PDB entry 7B70 | electron microscopy, 4.00 A resolution | chains B and H of the 10 polymer chains in the assembly

== Chain B ==
Name: GEO08327p1
Source organism: Drosophila melanogaster
UniProt: Q9VF82 (Q9VF82_DROME); residue numbers follow UniProt; this construct covers 1-152
Sequence (152 residues; each row starts with the number of its first residue):
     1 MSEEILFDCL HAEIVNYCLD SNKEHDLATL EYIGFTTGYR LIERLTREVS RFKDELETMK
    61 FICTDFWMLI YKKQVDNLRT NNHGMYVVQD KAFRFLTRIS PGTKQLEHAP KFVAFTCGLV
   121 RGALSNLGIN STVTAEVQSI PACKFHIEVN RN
Disordered / not traced: 1

== Chain H ==
Name: TRAPPC2L
Source organism: Drosophila melanogaster
UniProt: A1Z8I0 (A1Z8I0_DROME); numbering as in UniProt (aligned over 1-138)
Sequence (138 residues; each row starts with the number of its first residue):
     1 MAFCIAVIGK DNAPLYLTTS DMEQELELQY HVNAALDVVE EKCLIGKGAP ESKELYLGLL
    61 YSTENHKIYG FVTNTRVKFI VVIDSSNVAL RENEVRAIFR NLHLLYTDAI CNPFYIPGES
   121 LTSKKFDRAV QKLMSGTA

== Chain B / chain H interface ==
Pairs across the interface - 54 pairs, chain B then chain H:
  I33(B) - I110(H)
  I33(B) - C111(H)  hydrophobic
  F35(B) - T75(H)
  T36(B) - T107(H)
  T36(B) - I110(H)
  Y39(B) - K53(H)
  Y39(B) - E54(H)
  Y39(B) - T73(H)
  Y39(B) - N74(H)
  Y39(B) - H103(H)
  R40(B) - H103(H)
  R40(B) - T107(H)  hydrogen bond
  R40(B) - D108(H)  salt bridge
  R40(B) - I110(H)
  R40(B) - C111(H)  hydrogen bond
  I42(B) - E54(H)
  E43(B) - E54(H)
  E43(B) - R100(H)  salt bridge
  E43(B) - H103(H)  salt bridge
  R44(B) - E54(H)  hydrogen bond (backbone-side chain)
  L45(B) - S52(H)
  L45(B) - E54(H)  hydrogen bond (backbone-side chain)
  L45(B) - N74(H)
  R47(B) - E51(H)  salt bridge
  R47(B) - S52(H)
  R47(B) - K53(H)
  E48(B) - E51(H)
  E48(B) - K53(H)
  V49(B) - K53(H)
  R51(B) - L44(H)  hydrogen bond (side chain-backbone)
  R51(B) - I45(H)  hydrogen bond (side chain-backbone)
  R51(B) - G46(H)
  R51(B) - K47(H)
  R51(B) - G48(H)
  R51(B) - A49(H)
  R51(B) - E51(H)
  F52(B) - I45(H)
  F52(B) - G46(H)
  F52(B) - K47(H)
  F52(B) - G48(H)
  D54(B) - K47(H)  salt bridge
  E55(B) - S52(H)
  E57(B) - S52(H)  hydrogen bond
  V120(B) - K10(H)
  V120(B) - T75(H)
  R121(B) - N74(H)
  R121(B) - R76(H)
  G122(B) - R76(H)
  A123(B) - R76(H)
  L127(B) - S52(H)  hydrogen bond (backbone-side chain)
  L127(B) - N74(H)
  L127(B) - R76(H)
  I129(B) - N74(H)
  I129(B) - T75(H)
Also at the interface, not in a pair above, chain B (26 interface residues in all): T29, T37, S50
Also at the interface, not in a pair above, chain H (29 interface residues in all): P50, L55, L57, F71, V72, L104, N112, P113

== In short ==
26 residues of chain B and 29 residues of chain H are in contact; the contacts include 8 hydrogen bonds and 5
salt bridges. Among the polar pairs are R40(B)-D108(H), E43(B)-R100(H) and E43(B)-H103(H).
Here chain B is GEO08327p1 and chain H is TRAPPC2L, both from Drosophila melanogaster. Entry 7B70 (TRAPPCore
plus C8 (355-596) and C11 (1-718) from MiniTRAPPIII) was determined by electron microscopy together with 7B6D,
7B6E, 7B6H and 7B6R from the same study.
